3ZMS - chains A and B of the 3 polymer chains in the assembly; structure by X-ray diffraction, 2.96 A resolution.

# Chain A
Name: Lysine-specific histone demethylase 1A
Source organism: Homo sapiens
Notes: EC 1.-.-.-
UniProt: O60341 (KDM1A_HUMAN); aligned to UniProt positions 1-872 over residues -19 to 852 (the alignment contains insertions or deletions, so no single offset holds)
Amino-acid sequence (872 residues; row label = number of the first residue in the row; numbers below 1 keep their minus sign (Met-19 is residue -19)):
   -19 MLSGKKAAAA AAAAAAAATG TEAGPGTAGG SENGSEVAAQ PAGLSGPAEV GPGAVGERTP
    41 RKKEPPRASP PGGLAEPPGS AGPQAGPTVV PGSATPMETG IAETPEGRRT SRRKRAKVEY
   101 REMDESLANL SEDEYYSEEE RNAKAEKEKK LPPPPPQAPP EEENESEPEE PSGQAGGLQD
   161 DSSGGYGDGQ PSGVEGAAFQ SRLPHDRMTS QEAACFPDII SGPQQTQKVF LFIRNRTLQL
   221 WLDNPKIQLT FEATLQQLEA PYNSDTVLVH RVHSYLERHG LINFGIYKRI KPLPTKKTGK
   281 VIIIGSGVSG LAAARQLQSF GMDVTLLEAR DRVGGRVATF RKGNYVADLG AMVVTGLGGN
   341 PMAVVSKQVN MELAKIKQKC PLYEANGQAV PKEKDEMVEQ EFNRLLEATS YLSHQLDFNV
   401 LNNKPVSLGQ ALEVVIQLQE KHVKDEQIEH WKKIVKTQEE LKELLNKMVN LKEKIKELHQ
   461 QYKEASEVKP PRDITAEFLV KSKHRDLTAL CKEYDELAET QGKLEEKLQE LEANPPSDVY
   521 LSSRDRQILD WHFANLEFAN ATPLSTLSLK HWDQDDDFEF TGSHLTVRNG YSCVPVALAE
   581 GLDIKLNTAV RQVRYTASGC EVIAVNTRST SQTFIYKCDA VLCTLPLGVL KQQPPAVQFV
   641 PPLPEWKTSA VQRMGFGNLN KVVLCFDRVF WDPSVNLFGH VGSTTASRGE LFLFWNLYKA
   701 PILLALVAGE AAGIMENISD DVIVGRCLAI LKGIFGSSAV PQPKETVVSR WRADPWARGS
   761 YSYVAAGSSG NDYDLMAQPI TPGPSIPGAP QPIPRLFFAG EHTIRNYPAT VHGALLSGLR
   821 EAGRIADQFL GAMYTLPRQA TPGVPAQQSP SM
Disordered / not traced: -19 to 171, 837-852
Construct notes: conflict Pro171 (Ala191 in O60341)
Residues lining bound ligands: FAD (flavin-adenine dinucleotide): Ile284, Gly285, Ser286, Gly287, Val288, Ser289, Gly290, Leu307, Glu308, Ala309, Arg310, Gly314, Gly315, Arg316, Val317, Leu329, Gly330, Ala331, Met332, Val333, Thr588, Ala589, Val590, Thr624, Leu625, Pro626, Val629, Val637, Leu659, Lys661, Trp751, Trp756, Ser760, Tyr761, Gly800, Glu801, Ala809, Thr810, Val811, His812, Ala814

# Chain B
Name: Rest corepressor 1
Source organism: Homo sapiens
UniProt: Q9UKL0 (RCOR1_HUMAN); residue numbers follow UniProt; this construct covers 1-482
Amino-acid sequence (482 residues; each row starts with the number of its first residue):
     1 MVEKGPEVSG KRRGRNNAAA SASAAAASAA ASAACASPAA TAASGAAASS ASAAAASAAA
    61 APNNGQNKSL AAAAPNGNSS SNSWEEGSSG SSSDEEHGGG GMRVGPQYQA VVPDFDPAKL
   121 ARRSQERDNL GMLVWSPNQN LSEAKLDEYI AIAKEKHGYN MEQALGMLFW HKHNIEKSLA
   181 DLPNFTPFPD EWTVEDKVLF EQAFSFHGKT FHRIQQMLPD KSIASLVKFY YSWKKTRTKT
   241 SVMDRHARKQ KREREESEDE LEEANGNNPI DIEVDQNKES KKEVPPTETV PQVKKEKHST
   301 QAKNRAKRKP PKGMFLSQED VEAVSANATA ATTVLRQLDM ELVSVKRQIQ NIKQTNSALK
   361 EKLDGGIEPY RLPEVIQKCN ARWTTEEQLL AVQAIRKYGR DFQAISDVIG NKSVVQVKNF
   421 FVNYRRRFNI DEVLQEWEAE HGKEETNGPS NQKPVKSPDN SIKMPEEEDE APVLDVRYAS
   481 AS
Disordered / not traced: 1-307, 441-482
UniProt features mapped onto this chain:
  - cross-link: Lys297 (Glycyl lysine isopeptide (Lys-Gly) (interchain with G-Cter in SUMO2))

# Interface between chain A and chain B
Contacting residue pairs (94):
  Glu381(A) with Met314(B)
  Arg384(A) with Lys312(B), hydrogen bond (side chain-backbone); Gly313(B); Met314(B)
  Glu387(A) with Pro311(B)
  Ala388(A) with Met314(B), hydrophobic; Leu316(B), hydrophobic
  Tyr391(A) with Arg308(B); Lys309(B); Pro310(B); Leu316(B), hydrophobic
  Leu392(A) with Leu316(B), hydrophobic
  Gln395(A) with Arg308(B)
  Leu396(A) with Gln318(B), hydrogen bond (backbone-side chain); Val321(B), hydrophobic
  Phe398(A) with Val321(B), hydrophobic
  Leu401(A) with Ser325(B)
  Gln417(A) with Val324(B); Ala331(B)
  Leu418(A) with Phe315(B); Leu316(B), hydrophobic; Asp320(B); Val324(B), hydrophobic
  Gln419(A) with Gly313(B); Met314(B); Phe315(B), hydrogen bond (side chain-backbone); Leu316(B)
  Glu420(A) with Leu335(B)
  Lys421(A) with Asp320(B), salt bridge; Leu335(B); Leu338(B)
  His422(A) with Phe315(B)
  Lys424(A) with Asp339(B), salt bridge
  Asp425(A) with Leu338(B)
  Gln427(A) with Leu342(B)
  Ile428(A) with Leu338(B); Glu341(B)
  Trp431(A) with Leu342(B); Val345(B), hydrophobic; Lys346(B); Ile349(B), hydrophobic
  Val435(A) with Ile349(B), hydrophobic
  Gln438(A) with Ile352(B); Lys353(B); Asn356(B), hydrogen bond (backbone-side chain)
  Glu439(A) with Ile352(B)
  Leu441(A) with Asn356(B)
  Lys442(A) with Thr355(B); Asn356(B)
  Leu445(A) with Asn356(B); Leu359(B), hydrophobic; Lys360(B)
  Asn446(A) with Leu359(B)
  Met448(A) with Leu363(B)
  Val449(A) with Leu359(B); Leu363(B), hydrophobic
  Lys452(A) with Lys362(B), hydrogen bond (side chain-backbone); Asp364(B), hydrogen bond (side chain-backbone); Gly366(B), hydrogen bond (side chain-backbone); Ile367(B)
  Ile455(A) with Tyr370(B), hydrophobic
  Lys456(A) with Tyr370(B)
  His459(A) with Pro369(B); Tyr370(B)
  Tyr462(A) with Leu372(B), hydrophobic
  Ile474(A) with Glu386(B); Leu389(B), hydrophobic; Leu390(B), hydrophobic; Gln393(B), hydrogen bond (backbone-side chain)
  Thr475(A) with Gln393(B)
  Phe478(A) with Leu390(B), hydrophobic; Gln393(B); Ala394(B); Val408(B), hydrophobic
  Lys481(A) with Leu390(B); Val408(B)
  Ser482(A) with Lys397(B); Tyr398(B), hydrogen bond
  His484(A) with Leu372(B)
  Arg485(A) with Tyr398(B); Ala404(B); Asp407(B); Val408(B)
  Asp486(A) with Lys397(B); Tyr398(B), hydrogen bond
  Leu487(A) with Tyr370(B); Leu372(B), hydrophobic
  Cys491(A) with Ile367(B), hydrophobic
  Tyr494(A) with Leu363(B); Gly366(B); Ile367(B), hydrophobic
  Asp495(A) with Arg371(B), salt bridge
  Glu505(A) with Lys360(B), salt bridge
  Glu512(A) with Lys353(B), salt bridge
Interface residues without a listed pair, chain A (56 interface residues in all): Leu385, Val415, Lys432, Ile434, Glu477, Thr488, Gln501
Interface residues without a listed pair, chain B (52 interface residues in all): Val334, Gln348, Val375, Ile409

# Summary
The interface between chain A and chain B involves 56 residues on one side and 52 on the other; the contacts
include 10 hydrogen bonds and 5 salt bridges. Polar contacts include Lys421(A)-Asp320(B), Lys424(A)-Asp339(B)
and Asp495(A)-Arg371(B). Ligands of chain A: flavin-adenine dinucleotide.
Here chain A is Lysine-specific histone demethylase 1A and chain B is Rest corepressor 1, both from Homo
sapiens. Entry 3ZMS (LSD1-CoREST in complex with INSM1 peptide) was determined by X-ray diffraction, deposited
together with 3ZMT, 3ZMU, 3ZMV, 3ZMZ, 3ZN0 and 3ZN1.
